PDB entry 1NH2 | X-ray diffraction, 1.90 A resolution | chains E and A of the 6 polymer chains in the assembly

Chain E:
Molecule: 16-nt DNA strand
Sequence (16 nucleotides; row label = number of the first residue in the row):
     1 TGTAXGTATAXAAAAC
Modified positions: 5IU (5-iodo-2'-deoxyuridine-5'-monophosphate) at position 5; 5IU (5-iodo-2'-deoxyuridine-5'-monophosphate) at position 11

Chain A:
Protein: Transcription initiation factor TFIID
From: Saccharomyces cerevisiae
Notes: fragment: c-terminal 180 residues
Reference sequence: P13393 (TBP_YEAST); residues 61-240 here correspond to UniProt positions 60-239 (UniProt number = residue number - 1)
Sequence (180 residues; each row starts with the number of its first residue):
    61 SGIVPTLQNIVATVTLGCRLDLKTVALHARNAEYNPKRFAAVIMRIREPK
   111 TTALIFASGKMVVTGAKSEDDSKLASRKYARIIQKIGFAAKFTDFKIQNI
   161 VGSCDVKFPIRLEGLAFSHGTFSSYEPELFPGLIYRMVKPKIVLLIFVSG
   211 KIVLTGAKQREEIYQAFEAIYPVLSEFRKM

Interface between chain E and chain A:
Residue-residue contacts - 30 pairs, chain E then chain A:
  DT9(E) with Leu189(A), phosphate contact; Phe190(A), base contact
  DA10(E) with Leu189(A), sugar contact; Phe190(A), base contact; Leu205(A), base contact
  5IU_11(E) with Ile194(A), sugar contact; Arg196(A), salt bridge to the phosphate; Leu205(A), sugar contact; Thr215(A), base contact
  DA12(E) with Asn159(A), hydrogen bond to the base; Val161(A), base contact; Arg196(A), salt bridge to the phosphate; Val203(A), sugar contact; Thr215(A), hydrogen bond to the base; Gly216(A), sugar contact
  DA13(E) with Val71(A), base contact; Gln158(A), sugar contact; Asn159(A), hydrogen bond to the base
  DA14(E) with Val71(A), base contact; Thr73(A), sugar contact; Val122(A), base contact; Gln158(A), sugar contact
  DA15(E) with Leu114(A), base contact; Phe116(A), sugar contact; Lys120(A), phosphate contact; Val122(A), sugar contact
  DC16(E) with Phe99(A), base contact; Phe116(A), sugar contact; Ser118(A), hydrogen bond to the phosphate; Lys120(A), phosphate contact
Interface residues without a listed pair, chain A (20 interface residues in all): Lys218

Overview:
The interface between chain E and chain A involves 8 residues on one side and 20 on the other; the contacts
include 4 hydrogen bonds and 2 salt bridges. Polar pairs include DA12(E)-Asn159(A), DA12(E)-Thr215(A) and
DA13(E)-Asn159(A).
Chain E is a 16-nt DNA strand and chain A is Transcription initiation factor TFIID (Saccharomyces cerevisiae);
the structure, Crystal structure of a yeast TFIIA/TBP/DNA complex, was determined by X-ray diffraction
together with 1NVP from the same study.
